Entry 1P4L (X-ray diffraction, 2.90 A resolution); this record covers chains A and B of the 4 polymer chains in the assembly.

[Chain A]
Name: MHC class I H-2KB heavy chain
From: Mus musculus
Notes: fragment: extracellular alpha-1, alpha-2, alpha-3
Reference sequence: P01901 (HA1B_MOUSE); residues 1-274 here correspond to UniProt positions 22-295 (UniProt number = residue number + 21)
Amino-acid sequence (274 residues; row label = number of the first residue in the row):
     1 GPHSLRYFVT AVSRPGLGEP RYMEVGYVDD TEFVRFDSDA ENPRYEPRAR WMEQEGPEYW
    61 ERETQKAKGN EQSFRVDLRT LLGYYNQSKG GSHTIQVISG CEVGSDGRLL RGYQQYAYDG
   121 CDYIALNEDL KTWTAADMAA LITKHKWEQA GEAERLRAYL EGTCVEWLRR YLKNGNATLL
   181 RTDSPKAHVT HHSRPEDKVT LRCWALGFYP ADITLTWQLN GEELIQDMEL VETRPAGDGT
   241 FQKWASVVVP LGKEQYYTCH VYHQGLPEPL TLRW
Not modelled in the structure: 1
Cystine bridges: C101-C164, C203-C259
Swiss-Prot annotation at these positions:
  - glycosylation (N-linked (GlcNAc...) asparagine): N86, N176

[Chain B]
Name: Beta-2-microglobulin
From: Mus musculus
Reference sequence: P01887 (B2MG_MOUSE); residues 1-99 here correspond to UniProt positions 21-119 (UniProt number = residue number + 20)
Amino-acid sequence (99 residues; numbered 1 to 99; the number before each row is that of its first residue):
     1 IQKTPQIQVY SRHPPENGKP NILNCYVTQF HPPHIEIQML KNGKKIPKVE MSDMSFSKDW
    61 SFYILAHTEF TPTETDTYAC RVKHASMAEP KTVYWDRDM
Cystine bridges: C25-C80

[Interface between chain A and chain B]
Contacting residue pairs (45):
  R6(A) - K58(B)
  F8(A) - F56(B)  hydrophobic
  V9(A) - F56(B)
  T10(A) - F56(B)
  Y27(A) - S55(B)
  R35(A) - D53(B)  salt bridge
  R35(A) - M54(B)  hydrogen bond (side chain-backbone)
  R48(A) - D53(B)  salt bridge
  T94(A) - P33(B)
  Q96(A) - F56(B)
  Q96(A) - W60(B)  hydrogen bond (side chain-backbone)
  Q96(A) - F62(B)
  I98(A) - W60(B)  hydrophobic
  Q115(A) - W60(B)
  Y116(A) - W60(B)
  A117(A) - W60(B)  hydrophobic
  D119(A) - I1(B)
  D119(A) - H31(B)  hydrogen bond (backbone-side chain)
  G120(A) - K3(B)  hydrogen bond (backbone-side chain)
  G120(A) - H31(B)  hydrogen bond (backbone-side chain)
  C121(A) - I1(B)  hydrophobic
  D122(A) - W60(B)  hydrogen bond
  H192(A) - D98(B)  salt bridge
  R202(A) - D98(B)
  R202(A) - M99(B)  hydrogen bond (side chain-backbone)
  W204(A) - D98(B)
  W204(A) - M99(B)
  V231(A) - Q8(B)
  E232(A) - Q8(B)  hydrogen bond (backbone-side chain)
  E232(A) - T28(B)  hydrogen bond
  E232(A) - Q29(B)
  E232(A) - Y63(B)  hydrogen bond
  T233(A) - Y26(B)
  R234(A) - Q8(B)  hydrogen bond
  R234(A) - Y10(B)
  P235(A) - Y10(B)  hydrogen bond (backbone-side chain)
  P235(A) - Y26(B)
  A236(A) - R12(B)  hydrogen bond (backbone-side chain)
  A236(A) - N24(B)  hydrogen bond (backbone-side chain)
  G237(A) - R12(B)
  D238(A) - R12(B)
  Q242(A) - Y10(B)
  Q242(A) - S11(B)
  Q242(A) - R12(B)
  W244(A) - M99(B)  hydrogen bond (side chain-backbone)
Other interface residues (no listed pair), chain A (34 interface residues in all): V12, R21, M23, V97
Other interface residues (no listed pair), chain B (23 interface residues in all): S57

[In short]
34 residues of chain A face 23 of chain B across their interface, with 15 hydrogen bonds and 3 salt bridges.
Polar pairs include R35(A)-D53(B), R48(A)-D53(B) and H192(A)-D98(B).
Chain A is MHC class I H-2KB heavy chain and chain B is Beta-2-microglobulin, both from Mus musculus; the
structure, Crystal structure of NK receptor Ly49C mutant with its MHC class I ligand H-2Kb, was determined by
X-ray diffraction (same publication as 1P1Z).
